4R1F - chains A and B; structure by X-ray diffraction, 2.51 A resolution.

== Chain A (and B) ==
Molecule: DNA topoisomerase 2-alpha
Source organism: Homo sapiens
Notes: EC 5.99.1.3; chain B of this document is another copy of the same molecule, construct and numbering; everything in this record applies to it too
UniProt: P11388 (TOP2A_HUMAN); numbering as in UniProt (aligned over 29-428)
Amino-acid sequence (400 residues; numbered 29 to 428; the number before each row is that of its first residue):
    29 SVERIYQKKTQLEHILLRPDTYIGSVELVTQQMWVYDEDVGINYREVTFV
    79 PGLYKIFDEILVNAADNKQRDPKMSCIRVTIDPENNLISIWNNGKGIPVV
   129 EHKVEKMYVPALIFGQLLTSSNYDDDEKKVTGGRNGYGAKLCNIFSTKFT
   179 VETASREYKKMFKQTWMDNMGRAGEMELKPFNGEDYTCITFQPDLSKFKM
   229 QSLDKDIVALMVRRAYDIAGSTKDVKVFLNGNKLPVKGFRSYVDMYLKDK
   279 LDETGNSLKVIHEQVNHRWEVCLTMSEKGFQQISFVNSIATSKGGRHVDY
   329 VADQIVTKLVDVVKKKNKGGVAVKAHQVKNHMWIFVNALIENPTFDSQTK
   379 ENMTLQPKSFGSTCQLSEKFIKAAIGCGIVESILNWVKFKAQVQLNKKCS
Not modelled in the structure: 277-287, 339-353, 405-406, 423-428 (chain B: 277-286, 345-351, 425-428)
Metal / ion sites: Mg2+: Asn-91 (together with ADP)
Ligand contacts: ADP (adenosine-5'-diphosphate): Asn-91, Ala-92, Asp-94, Asn-95, Arg-98, Asn-120, Ile-125, Ile-141, Phe-142, Thr-147, Ser-148, Ser-149, Asn-150, Gly-161, Arg-162, Asn-163, Gly-164, Tyr-165, Gly-166, Ala-167, Lys-168, Thr-215
Curated features (UniProtKB/Swiss-Prot):
  - region: Lys-342 to Lys-344 (Interaction with DNA)
  - binding site (ATP): Asn-91, Asn-120, Ser-148 to Asn-150, Gly-161 to Lys-168, Gln-376 to Lys-378
  - modified residue: Thr-282 (Phosphothreonine)
  - cross-link (Glycyl lysine isopeptide (Lys-Gly)): Lys-156 (interchain with G-Cter in SUMO2), Lys-157 (interchain with G-Cter in SUMO2), Lys-261 (interchain with G-Cter in SUMO2), Lys-352 (interchain with G-Cter in SUMO2), Lys-386 (interchain with G-Cter in SUMO2), Lys-397 (interchain with G-Cter in SUMO2), Lys-416 (interchain with G-Cter in SUMO2), Lys-418 (interchain with G-Cter in SUMO2), Lys-425 (interchain with G-Cter in SUMO2)
  - mutagenesis: Lys-342 to Lys-344 (Reduced enzyme activity; abolishes stimulation of ATPase activity upon DNA binding; Strongly reduced enzyme activity; abolishes stimulation of ATPase activity upon DNA binding)
Reported in the primary citation:
  - conformationally variable residues (domain motion): Gln-376

== How chain A and chain B interact ==
Residue-residue contacts - 102 pairs, chain A then chain B:
  Val-30(A) / His-130(B)
  Val-30(A) / Val-137(B)  hydrophobic
  Val-30(A) / Tyr-186(B)
  Glu-31(A) / Glu-129(B)
  Glu-31(A) / His-130(B)
  Glu-31(A) / Lys-131(B)  hydrogen bond (side chain-backbone)
  Glu-31(A) / Val-132(B)
  Ile-33(A) / Ser-148(B)
  Ile-33(A) / Ser-149(B)
  Tyr-34(A) / Arg-98(B)
  Tyr-34(A) / Pro-126(B)
  Tyr-34(A) / His-130(B)  hydrogen bond (backbone-side chain)
  Tyr-34(A) / Val-137(B)  hydrophobic
  Tyr-34(A) / Ile-141(B)  hydrophobic
  Tyr-34(A) / Ser-148(B)
  Gln-35(A) / Leu-146(B)
  Gln-35(A) / Thr-147(B)
  Gln-35(A) / Ser-148(B)  hydrogen bond (backbone-backbone)
  Gln-35(A) / Tyr-151(B)
  Lys-36(A) / Glu-133(B)
  Lys-36(A) / Gln-144(B)  hydrogen bond
  Lys-36(A) / Leu-145(B)
  Lys-36(A) / Leu-146(B)
  Lys-37(A) / Leu-146(B)  hydrogen bond (backbone-backbone)
  Lys-37(A) / Tyr-151(B)
  Thr-38(A) / Leu-146(B)
  Gln-39(A) / Gln-39(B)
  Gln-39(A) / Leu-146(B)
  His-42(A) / Leu-146(B)
  His-42(A) / Tyr-151(B)
  His-42(A) / Asn-163(B)  hydrogen bond (side chain-backbone)
  His-42(A) / Tyr-165(B)
  Leu-45(A) / Tyr-151(B)  hydrophobic
  Arg-46(A) / Asn-150(B)  hydrogen bond (side chain-backbone)
  Arg-46(A) / Tyr-151(B)
  Arg-46(A) / Asp-153(B)  salt bridge
  Arg-46(A) / Arg-162(B)  hydrogen bond (side chain-backbone)
  Arg-46(A) / Asn-163(B)
  Asp-48(A) / Arg-162(B)  salt bridge
  Asp-48(A) / Thr-372(B)  hydrogen bond
  Thr-49(A) / Asn-163(B)  hydrogen bond
  Tyr-50(A) / Tyr-165(B)
  Glu-55(A) / Gln-384(B)  hydrogen bond
  Arg-98(A) / Tyr-34(B)
  Pro-126(A) / Tyr-34(B)
  Glu-129(A) / Glu-31(B)
  His-130(A) / Val-30(B)
  His-130(A) / Glu-31(B)
  His-130(A) / Tyr-34(B)  hydrogen bond (side chain-backbone)
  Lys-131(A) / Glu-31(B)  hydrogen bond (backbone-side chain)
  Glu-133(A) / Lys-36(B)
  Val-137(A) / Val-30(B)  hydrophobic
  Val-137(A) / Tyr-34(B)  hydrophobic
  Ile-141(A) / Tyr-34(B)  hydrophobic
  Gln-144(A) / Lys-36(B)  hydrogen bond
  Leu-145(A) / Lys-36(B)
  Leu-146(A) / Gln-35(B)
  Leu-146(A) / Lys-36(B)
  Leu-146(A) / Lys-37(B)  hydrogen bond (backbone-backbone)
  Leu-146(A) / Thr-38(B)
  Leu-146(A) / Gln-39(B)
  Leu-146(A) / His-42(B)
  Thr-147(A) / Gln-35(B)
  Thr-147(A) / Lys-36(B)
  Ser-148(A) / Ile-33(B)
  Ser-148(A) / Tyr-34(B)
  Ser-148(A) / Gln-35(B)  hydrogen bond (backbone-backbone)
  Ser-149(A) / Ile-33(B)
  Asn-150(A) / Arg-46(B)  hydrogen bond (backbone-side chain)
  Tyr-151(A) / Gln-35(B)
  Tyr-151(A) / Lys-37(B)
  Tyr-151(A) / His-42(B)
  Tyr-151(A) / Leu-45(B)  hydrophobic
  Tyr-151(A) / Arg-46(B)
  Asp-153(A) / Arg-46(B)  salt bridge
  Arg-162(A) / Arg-46(B)  hydrogen bond (backbone-side chain)
  Arg-162(A) / Asp-48(B)  salt bridge
  Asn-163(A) / His-42(B)  hydrogen bond (backbone-side chain)
  Asn-163(A) / Arg-46(B)
  Asn-163(A) / Thr-49(B)  hydrogen bond
  Tyr-165(A) / His-42(B)
  Tyr-165(A) / Tyr-50(B)
  Tyr-186(A) / Val-30(B)
  Thr-372(A) / Asp-48(B)
  Phe-373(A) / Asp-48(B)
  Asp-374(A) / Gln-376(B)  hydrogen bond (backbone-side chain)
  Ser-375(A) / Asp-374(B)
  Ser-375(A) / Ser-375(B)
  Ser-375(A) / Gln-376(B)
  Gln-376(A) / Asp-374(B)
  Gln-376(A) / Gln-376(B)
  Lys-418(A) / Leu-423(B)
  Lys-418(A) / Asn-424(B)
  Ala-419(A) / Gln-422(B)
  Ala-419(A) / Leu-423(B)
  Ala-419(A) / Asn-424(B)  hydrogen bond (backbone-backbone)
  Gln-420(A) / Gln-422(B)
  Val-421(A) / Gln-420(B)
  Val-421(A) / Val-421(B)
  Val-421(A) / Gln-422(B)  hydrogen bond (backbone-backbone)
  Val-421(A) / Asn-424(B)
  Gln-422(A) / Gln-420(B)
Interface residues without a listed pair, chain A (51 interface residues in all): Ile-125, Val-128, Val-132, Gln-384
Interface residues without a listed pair, chain B (50 interface residues in all): Glu-55, Ile-125, Val-128

== Overview ==
The interface between chain A and chain B involves 51 residues on one side and 50 on the other, with 23
hydrogen bonds and 4 salt bridges. Among the polar pairs are Arg-46(A)/Asp-153(B), Asp-48(A)/Arg-162(B) and
Glu-31(A)/Lys-131(B). Bound to chain A: ADP. From the paper: conformational variability at Gln-376(A).
Chain A and chain B are both DNA topoisomerase 2-alpha (Homo sapiens); the structure, Re-refined Human DNA
topoisomerase IIa (ATPase and transducer domains) in complex with ADP and SO4, was determined by X-ray
diffraction.
